Entry 4FR8 (X-ray diffraction, 2.20 A resolution); this record covers chains B and C of the 4 polymer chains in the assembly.

[Chain B (and C)]
Protein: Aldehyde dehydrogenase, mitochondrial
Source organism: Homo sapiens
Notes: EC 1.2.1.3; chain C of this document is another copy of the same molecule, construct and numbering; everything in this record applies to it too
UniProtKB: P05091 (ALDH2_HUMAN); residues 1-500 here correspond to UniProt positions 18-517 (UniProt number = residue number + 17)
Sequence (500 residues; row label = number of the first residue in the row):
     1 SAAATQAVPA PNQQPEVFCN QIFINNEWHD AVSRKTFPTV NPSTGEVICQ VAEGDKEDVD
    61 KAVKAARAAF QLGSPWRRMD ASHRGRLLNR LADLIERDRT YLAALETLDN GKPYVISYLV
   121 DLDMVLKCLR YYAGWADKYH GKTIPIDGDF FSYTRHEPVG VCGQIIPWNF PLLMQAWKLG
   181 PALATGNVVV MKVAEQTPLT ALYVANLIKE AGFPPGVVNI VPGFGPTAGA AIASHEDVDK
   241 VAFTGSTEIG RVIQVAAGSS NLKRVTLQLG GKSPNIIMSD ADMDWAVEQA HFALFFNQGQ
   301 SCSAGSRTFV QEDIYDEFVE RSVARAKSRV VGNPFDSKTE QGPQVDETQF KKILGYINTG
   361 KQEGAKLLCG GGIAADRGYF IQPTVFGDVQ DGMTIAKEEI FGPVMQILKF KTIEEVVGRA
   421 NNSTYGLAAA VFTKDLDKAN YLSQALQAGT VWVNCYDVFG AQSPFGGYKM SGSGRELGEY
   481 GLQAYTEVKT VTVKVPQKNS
Unresolved in the structure: 1-7 (chain C: 1-4)
Construct notes: engineered mutation Q268 (Glu285 in P05091), S301 (Cys318 in P05091), S303 (Cys320 in P05091)
Metal / ion sites: Na+: T39, V40, D109, Q196
Ligand contacts:
  - ADP (adenosine-5'-diphosphate): I165, I166, P167, W168, K192, V193, A194, E195, Q196, F224, G225, P226, G229, A230, F243, T244, G245, S246, I249, V252, I253, Q349
  - urea (URE): F70, E157, P158, V159, G160, E487
UniProt features mapped onto this chain:
  - active site: C302 (Nucleophile)
  - binding site (NAD(+)): G245 to G250
  - site: N169 (Transition state stabilizer)
  - modified residue (N6-acetyllysine): K35, K56, K61, K142, K351, K366, K409, K411, K434
From the paper describing this entry:
  - binding site for propane-1,2,3-triyl trinitrate: N169, F170, L173, M174, W177, Q268, F296, S301, C302, D457, F459, F465
  - catalytic residues: C302

[Chain B / chain C interface]
Residue-residue contacts - 67 pairs, chain B then chain C:
  L72(B) with N499(C)
  G73(B) with Q497(C); N499(C), hydrogen bond (backbone-side chain)
  R77(B) with N499(C); S500(C), hydrogen bond (backbone-backbone)
  R78(B) with Q497(C); K498(C); N499(C)
  D80(B) with D147(C); G148(C), hydrogen bond (side chain-backbone); K498(C), salt bridge
  A81(B) with P145(C), hydrophobic
  S82(B) with D147(C), hydrogen bond
  R84(B) with S500(C)
  D137(B) with P145(C)
  H140(B) with K142(C); T143(C)
  G141(B) with G141(C); K142(C); T143(C), hydrogen bond (backbone-backbone)
  K142(B) with H140(C); G141(C); T143(C)
  T143(B) with H140(C); G141(C), hydrogen bond (backbone-backbone); K142(C); Y153(C); T154(C), hydrogen bond (side chain-backbone)
  P145(B) with A81(C), hydrophobic; D137(C)
  D147(B) with D80(C); S82(C), hydrogen bond
  G148(B) with D80(C), hydrogen bond (backbone-side chain)
  F151(B) with Y153(C), hydrophobic
  Y153(B) with T143(C); F151(C), hydrophobic
  T154(B) with T143(C), hydrogen bond (backbone-side chain)
  R155(B) with N499(C), hydrogen bond (side chain-backbone); S500(C), hydrogen bond (side chain-backbone)
  H156(B) with S500(C)
  E157(B) with S500(C)
  P158(B) with S500(C)
  T433(B) with L436(C)
  K434(B) with D435(C); L436(C), hydrogen bond (backbone-backbone)
  D435(B) with K434(C)
  L436(B) with K434(C), hydrogen bond (backbone-backbone); L436(C); V453(C), hydrophobic; N454(C)
  V453(B) with L436(C), hydrophobic
  N454(B) with L436(C)
  Q497(B) with G73(C); R78(C)
  K498(B) with R78(C); D80(C), salt bridge
  N499(B) with L72(C); G73(C), hydrogen bond (side chain-backbone); R77(C); R78(C); R155(C), hydrogen bond (backbone-side chain)
  S500(B) with R77(C), hydrogen bond (backbone-side chain); R84(C); R155(C), hydrogen bond (backbone-side chain); H156(C); E157(C); P158(C)
Interface residues without a listed pair, chain B (38 interface residues in all): M79, K138, I144, D149, A439
Interface residues without a listed pair, chain C (38 interface residues in all): M79, K138, I144, G186, T433, A439

[Overview]
Chain B and chain C each contribute 38 residues to their interface, with 18 hydrogen bonds and 2 salt bridges.
Polar pairs include D80(B)-K498(C), G73(B)-N499(C) and D80(B)-G148(C). Bound to chain B: ADP and urea. From
the paper: the catalytic residue C302(B); a binding site for propane-1,2,3-triyl trinitrate at N169(B),
F170(B) and L173(B) among others.
Both chains are Aldehyde dehydrogenase, mitochondrial (Homo sapiens). Entry 4FR8 (Crystal structure of human
aldehyde dehydrogenase-2 in complex with nitroglycerin) was determined by X-ray diffraction together with 4FQF
from the same study.
